Entry 6GF3 (X-ray diffraction, 2.40 A resolution); this record covers chains D and E of the 6 polymer chains in the assembly.

Chain D:
Molecule: Tubulin beta-2B chain
Source organism: Bos taurus
UniProt: Q6B856 (TBB2B_BOVIN); the author numbering skips numbers that UniProt does not, so the offset changes along the chain: 1-42 = UniProt 1-42; 45-360 = UniProt 43-358; 369-455 = UniProt 359-445
Chain sequence (445 residues; each row starts with the number of its first residue; note: 10 numbers in that range are skipped by the numbering (no residue carries them; nothing is unmodelled there)):
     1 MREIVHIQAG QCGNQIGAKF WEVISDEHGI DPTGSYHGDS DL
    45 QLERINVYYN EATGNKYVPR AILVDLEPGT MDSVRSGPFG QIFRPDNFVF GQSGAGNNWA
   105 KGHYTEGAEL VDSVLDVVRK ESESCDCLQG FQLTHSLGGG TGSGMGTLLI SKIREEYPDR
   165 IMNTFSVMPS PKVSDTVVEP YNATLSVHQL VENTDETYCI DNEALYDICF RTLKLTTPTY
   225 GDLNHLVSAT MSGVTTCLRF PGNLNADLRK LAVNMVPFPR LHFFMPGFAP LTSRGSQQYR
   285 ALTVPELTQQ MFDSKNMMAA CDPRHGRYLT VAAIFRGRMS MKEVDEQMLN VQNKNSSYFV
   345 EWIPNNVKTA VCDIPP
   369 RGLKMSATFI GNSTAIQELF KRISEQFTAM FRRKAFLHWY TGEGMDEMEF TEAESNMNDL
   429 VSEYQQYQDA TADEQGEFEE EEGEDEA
Not modelled in the structure: 276-285, 442-455
Differences from the reference sequence: conflict N247 (Gln245 in Q6B856)
Metal / ion sites: Mg2+: Q11, D179 (together with GDP)
Ligand contacts: GDP (guanosine-5'-diphosphate): G10, Q11, C12, Q15, I16, D69, N101, S140, G142, G143, G144, T145, G146, V171, P173, V177, D179, E183, N206, L209, Y224, L227, N228
UniProt features mapped onto this chain:
  - motif: M1 to I4 (MREI motif)
  - binding site (GTP): Q11, E71, S140, G144, T145, G146, N206, N228
  - binding site (Mg(2+)): E71
  - modified residue: S40 (Phosphoserine), T57 (Phosphothreonine), K60 (N6-acetyllysine), S174 (Phosphoserine), T287 (Phosphothreonine), T292 (Phosphothreonine), R320 (Omega-N-methylarginine), E448 (5-glutamyl polyglutamate)
  - cross-link (Glycyl lysine isopeptide (Lys-Gly)): K60 (interchain with G-Cter in ubiquitin), K326 (interchain with G-Cter in ubiquitin)

Chain E:
Molecule: Stathmin-4
Source organism: Rattus norvegicus
UniProt: P63043 (STMN4_RAT); residues 5-145 here correspond to UniProt positions 49-189 (UniProt number = residue number + 44)
Chain sequence (143 residues; row label = number of the first residue in the row):
     3 MADMEVIELN KCTSGQSFEV ILKPPSFDGV PEFNASLPRR RDPSLEEIQK KLEAAEERRK
    63 YQEAELLKHL AEKREHEREV IQKAIEENNN FIKMAKEKLA QKMESNKENR EAHLAAMLER
   123 LQEKDKHAEE VRKNKELKEE ASR
Not modelled in the structure: 3-5, 29-43, 142-145
Differences from the reference sequence: initiating methionine (3); expression tag (4)
UniProt features mapped onto this chain:
  - modified residue: S46 (Phosphoserine)

Interface between chain D and chain E:
Contacting residue pairs (29; chain D residue first):
  H107(D) with K126(E)
  Y108(D) with H129(E), hydrogen bond; A130(E), hydrophobic; V133(E), hydrophobic; R134(E), hydrogen bond (backbone-side chain)
  T109(D) with K137(E)
  A112(D) with R134(E)
  S155(D) with L123(E)
  K156(D) with D127(E), salt bridge
  R158(D) with M119(E); L120(E); L123(E)
  E159(D) with L120(E); L123(E); Q124(E); D127(E)
  P162(D) with L116(E), hydrophobic; M119(E); L120(E), hydrophobic
  Q193(D) with K126(E), hydrogen bond
  N197(D) with L123(E)
  G410(D) with K137(E)
  E411(D) with V133(E); K137(E), salt bridge
  G412(D) with V133(E); N136(E); K137(E)
  M413(D) with V133(E)
  E417(D) with H129(E), salt bridge
Other interface residues (no listed pair), chain D (17 interface residues in all): D163
Other interface residues (no listed pair), chain E (14 interface residues in all): R112

In short:
17 residues of chain D and 14 residues of chain E are in contact; the contacts include 3 hydrogen bonds and 3
salt bridges. Polar pairs include K156(D)-D127(E), E411(D)-K137(E) and E417(D)-H129(E). Ligands of chain D:
GDP.
Chain D is Tubulin beta-2B chain (Bos taurus) and chain E is Stathmin-4 (Rattus norvegicus); the structure,
Tubulin-Jerantinine B acetate complex, was determined by X-ray diffraction.
